PDB entry 2R74 | X-ray diffraction, 1.90 A resolution | chains A and B

== Chain A (and B) ==
Protein: Trichosurin
Source organism: Trichosurus vulpecula
Notes: chain B of this document is another copy of the same molecule, construct and numbering; everything in this record applies to it too
UniProtKB: Q29147 (TRIC_TRIVU); residues 2-166 here correspond to UniProt positions 16-180 (UniProt number = residue number + 14)
Amino-acid sequence (166 residues; row label = number of the first residue in the row):
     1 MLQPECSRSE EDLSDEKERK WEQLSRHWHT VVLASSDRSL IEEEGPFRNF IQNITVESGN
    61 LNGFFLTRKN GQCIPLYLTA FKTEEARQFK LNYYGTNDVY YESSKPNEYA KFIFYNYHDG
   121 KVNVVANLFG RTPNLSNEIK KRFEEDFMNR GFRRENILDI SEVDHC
Not modelled in the structure: 1-23, 25
Sequence notes: initiating methionine (1); engineered mutation Glu102 (Gly116 in Q29147)
Curated features (UniProtKB/Swiss-Prot):
  - glycosylation (N-linked (GlcNAc...) asparagine): Asn53, Asn134
Cystine bridges: Cys73-Cys166
Bound ions: Zn2+: His27, His29
What the authors report for this chain:
  - self-association interface (contacts with another copy of this molecule); pairs are residue here / residue on that copy: Asp98-Arg150 (salt bridge), Tyr100-Tyr115
  - binding site for isopropyl alcohol: Phe47, Asn49, Phe65, Leu78, Phe114, Asn127

== Chain A / chain B interface ==
Residue-residue contacts (34):
  Ser36(A) with Val122(B)
  Glu85(A) with Arg87(B), salt bridge; Tyr101(B); Glu102(B)
  Gln88(A) with Arg87(B); Glu102(B), hydrogen bond
  Thr96(A) with Arg150(B)
  Asp98(A) with Tyr115(B), hydrogen bond; Arg150(B), salt bridge
  Tyr100(A) with Arg87(B); Tyr100(B), hydrophobic; Tyr115(B), hydrogen bond
  Glu102(A) with Gln88(B), hydrogen bond
  Tyr115(A) with Asp98(B); Tyr115(B), hydrophobic; Tyr117(B), hydrogen bond
  Tyr117(A) with Tyr115(B); Val124(B), hydrophobic; Arg150(B); Phe152(B), hydrophobic
  Gly120(A) with Gly151(B); Phe152(B)
  Val122(A) with Ser36(B); Val122(B), hydrophobic; Phe152(B), hydrophobic
  Val124(A) with Val122(B), hydrophobic
  Asn149(A) with Thr96(B)
  Arg150(A) with Thr96(B); Asp98(B), salt bridge; Tyr117(B)
  Gly151(A) with Gly120(B)
  Phe152(A) with Tyr117(B), hydrophobic; Gly120(B); Val122(B), hydrophobic
Other interface residues (no listed pair), chain A (18 interface residues in all): Ala86, Asn123
Other interface residues (no listed pair), chain B (19 interface residues in all): Lys90, Ser103, Asn149

== In short ==
Chain A and chain B form an interface of 18 and 19 residues respectively; the contacts include 5 hydrogen
bonds and 3 salt bridges. Polar contacts include Glu85(A)-Arg87(B), Asp98(A)-Arg150(B) and Gln88(A)-Glu102(B).
The paper reports a binding site for isopropyl alcohol at Phe47(A), Asn49(A) and Phe65(A) among others; a
self-association interface involving Asp98(A), Tyr100(A) and Tyr115(A) among others.
Chain A and chain B are both Trichosurin (Trichosurus vulpecula); the structure, Crystal Structure of the
Possum Milk Whey Lipocalin Trichosurin at pH 4.6, was determined by X-ray diffraction together with 2R73 and
2RA6 from the same study.
